5E1C - chains B and D of the 4 polymer chains in the assembly; structure by X-ray diffraction, 1.98 A resolution.

== Chain B ==
Protein: Estrogen receptor
From: Homo sapiens
Notes: fragment: ligand-binding domain
UniProt: P03372 (ESR1_HUMAN); residue numbers follow UniProt; this construct covers 298-554
Amino-acid sequence (257 residues; each row starts with the number of its first residue):
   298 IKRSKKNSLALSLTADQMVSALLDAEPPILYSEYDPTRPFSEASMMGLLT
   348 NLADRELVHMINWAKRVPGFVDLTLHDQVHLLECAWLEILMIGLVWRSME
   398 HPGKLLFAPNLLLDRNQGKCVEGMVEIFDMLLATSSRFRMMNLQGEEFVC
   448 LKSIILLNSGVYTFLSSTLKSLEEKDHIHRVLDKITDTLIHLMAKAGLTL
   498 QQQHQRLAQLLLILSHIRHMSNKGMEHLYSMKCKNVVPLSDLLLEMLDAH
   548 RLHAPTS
Not modelled in the structure: 298-304, 462-464, 549-554
Construct notes: engineered mutation Ser537 (Tyr in P03372)
Residues lining bound ligands: 5K8 (dimethyl {(1S)-3-[bis(4-hydroxyphenyl)methylidene]cyclohexyl}propanedioate): Met343, Leu346, Thr347, Leu349, Ala350, Glu353, Trp383, Leu384, Leu387, Met388, Leu391, Arg394, Phe404, Val418, Glu419, Gly420, Met421, Ile424, Phe425, Leu428, Gly521, His524, Leu525, Met528, Leu540

== Chain D ==
Protein: Nuclear receptor coactivator 2
Notes: fragment: Nuclear receptor-interacting peptide
UniProt: Q15596 (NCOA2_HUMAN); numbering as in UniProt (aligned over 686-699)
Amino-acid sequence (14 residues; numbered 686 to 699; the number before each row is that of its first residue):
   686 KHKILHRLLQDSSS
Not modelled in the structure: 686, 697-699

== Interface between chain B and chain D ==
Residue-residue contacts - 23 pairs, chain B then chain D:
  Ile358(B) - Leu690(D)  hydrophobic
  Ile358(B) - Leu693(D)  hydrophobic
  Ile358(B) - Leu694(D)  hydrophobic
  Lys362(B) - Leu693(D)  hydrogen bond (side chain-backbone)
  Lys362(B) - Leu694(D)
  Lys362(B) - Asp696(D)  hydrogen bond (side chain-backbone)
  Phe367(B) - Leu694(D)  hydrophobic
  Leu372(B) - His691(D)
  Leu372(B) - Leu694(D)  hydrophobic
  Leu372(B) - Gln695(D)
  Gln375(B) - Leu694(D)
  Val376(B) - Leu690(D)
  Val376(B) - His691(D)
  Val376(B) - Leu694(D)  hydrophobic
  Leu379(B) - Leu690(D)  hydrophobic
  Leu379(B) - Leu694(D)  hydrophobic
  Glu380(B) - Lys688(D)  salt bridge
  Glu380(B) - Leu690(D)
  Asp538(B) - Ile689(D)
  Leu539(B) - Ile689(D)  hydrophobic
  Glu542(B) - Lys688(D)
  Glu542(B) - Ile689(D)  hydrogen bond (side chain-backbone)
  Met543(B) - Leu690(D)  hydrophobic

== Summary ==
The interface between chain B and chain D involves 12 residues on one side and 8 on the other; the contacts
include 3 hydrogen bonds and 1 salt bridge. Polar pairs include Glu380(B)-Lys688(D), Lys362(B)-Leu693(D) and
Lys362(B)-Asp696(D). Bound to chain B: compound 5K8.
Here chain B is Estrogen receptor (Homo sapiens) and chain D is Nuclear receptor coactivator 2. Entry 5E1C
(Crystal Structure of the ER-alpha Ligand-binding Domain in Complex with the Cyclofenil Derivative dimethyl
{(1S)-3-[bis(4-hydroxyphenyl)methylidene]cyclohexyl}propanedioate) was determined by X-ray diffraction (same
publication as 4ZN7, 4ZNH, 4ZNS, 4ZNT, 4ZNU, 4ZNV and 50 further entries).
